Entry 7PGM (X-ray diffraction, 2.70 A resolution); this record covers chains B and C of the 3 polymer chains in the assembly.

Chain B (and C):
Name: Hedgehog-interacting protein
Organism: Homo sapiens
Notes: chain C of this document is another copy of the same molecule, construct and numbering; everything in this record applies to it too
Reference sequence: Q96QV1 (HHIP_HUMAN); residues 213-670 here = UniProt positions 213-670
Sequence (470 residues; row label = number of the first residue in the row):
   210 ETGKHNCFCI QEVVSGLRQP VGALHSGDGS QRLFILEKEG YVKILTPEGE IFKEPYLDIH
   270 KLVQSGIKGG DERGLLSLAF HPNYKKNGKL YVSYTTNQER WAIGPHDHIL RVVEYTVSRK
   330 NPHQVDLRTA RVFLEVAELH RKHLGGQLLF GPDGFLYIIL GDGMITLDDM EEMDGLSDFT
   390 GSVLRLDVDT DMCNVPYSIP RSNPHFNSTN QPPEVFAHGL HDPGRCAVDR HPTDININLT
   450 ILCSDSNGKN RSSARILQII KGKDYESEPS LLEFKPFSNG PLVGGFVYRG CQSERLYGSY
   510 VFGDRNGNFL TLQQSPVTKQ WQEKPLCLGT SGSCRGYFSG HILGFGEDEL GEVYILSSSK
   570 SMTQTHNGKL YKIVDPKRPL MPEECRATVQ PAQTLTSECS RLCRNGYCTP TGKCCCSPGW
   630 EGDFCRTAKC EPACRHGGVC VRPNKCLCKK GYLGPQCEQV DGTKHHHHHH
Disordered / not traced: 210-213, 308-314, 381-385, 441-443, 459-462, 471-481, 671-679 (chain C: 210-212, 308-315, 382-384, 415-419, 442-445, 456-461, 485-487, 671-679)
Disulfide bonds: Cys216-Cys536, Cys218-Cys543, Cys402-Cys624, Cys435-Cys452, Cys500-Cys594, Cys608-Cys617, Cys612-Cys623, Cys625-Cys634, Cys639-Cys649, Cys643-Cys655, Cys657-Cys666
Sequence notes: expression tag (210-212, 671-679)
Curated features (UniProtKB/Swiss-Prot):
  - region: Leu376 to Phe388 (Interaction with SHH zinc binding site)
  - binding site (Zn(2+)): Asp383
  - glycosylation (N-linked (GlcNAc...) asparagine): Asn416, Asn447, Asn459
From the paper describing this entry:
  - binding site for n,O6-disulfo-glucosamine: Lys277, Arg328, Lys569, Arg610, Arg613
  - mutagenesis - K277E/R328E/R350E/K569E/R610E/R613E: abolished binding to heparin
  - mutagenesis - K277E/R328E/R350E/K569E/R610E/R613E: abolished binding to HS
  - mutagenesis - K277E/R328E/R350E/K569E/R610E/R613E: abolished binding to CS
  - mutagenesis - K277E/R328E/R350E/K569E/R610E/R613E: decreased signaling

Interface between chain B and chain C:
Contacting residue pairs - 8 pairs, chain B then chain C:
  Glu640(B) - Lys262(C)  salt bridge
  Arg644(B) - Glu259(C)  salt bridge
  Arg644(B) - Ile260(C)
  Arg644(B) - Lys262(C)
  His645(B) - Glu257(C)
  His645(B) - Glu259(C)  hydrogen bond (backbone-side chain)
  Tyr661(B) - Glu257(C)  hydrogen bond
  Val669(B) - Glu257(C)
Interface residues without a listed pair, chain C (5 interface residues in all): Phe261

Summary:
The chain B/chain C interface involves 5 residues from each chain, with 2 hydrogen bonds and 2 salt bridges.
Polar contacts include Glu640(B)-Lys262(C), Arg644(B)-Glu259(C) and His645(B)-Glu259(C). From UniProt:
Zn2+-binding residue Asp383(B) on chain B. The paper reports a binding site for n,O6-disulfo-glucosamine at
Lys277(B), Arg328(B) and Lys569(B) among others; K277E/R328E/R350E/K569E/R610E/R613E of chain B abolish
binding to heparin.
Both chains are Hedgehog-interacting protein (Homo sapiens). Entry 7PGM (HHIP-C in complex with heparin) was
determined by X-ray diffraction (same publication as 7PGK, 7PGL and 7PGN).
